PDB entry 2Z3A | X-ray diffraction, 3.00 A resolution | chains C and L of the 12 polymer chains in the assembly

== Chain C (and L) ==
Protein: ATP-dependent protease hslV
From: Bacillus subtilis
Notes: EC 3.4.25.-; chain L of this document is another copy of the same molecule, construct and numbering; everything in this record applies to it too
Reference sequence: P39070 (HSLV_BACSU); residues 1-180 here correspond to UniProt positions 2-181 (UniProt number = residue number + 1)
Amino-acid sequence (180 residues; each row starts with the number of its first residue):
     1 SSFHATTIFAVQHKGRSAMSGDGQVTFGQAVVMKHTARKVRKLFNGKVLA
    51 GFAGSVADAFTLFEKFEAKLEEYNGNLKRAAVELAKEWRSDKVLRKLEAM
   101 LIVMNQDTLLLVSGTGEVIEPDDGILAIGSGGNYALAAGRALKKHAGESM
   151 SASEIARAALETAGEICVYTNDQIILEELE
UniProt features mapped onto this chain:
  - active site: Ser1
  - binding site (Na(+)): Gly164, Cys167, Thr170
Reported in the primary citation:
  - catalytic residues: Thr6, Asp22, Lys39, Ser130, Gly131 (by similarity / conservation)

== Interface between chain C and chain L ==
Contacting residue pairs (29):
  Gln24(C) - Val168(L)
  Thr26(C) - Val168(L)
  Gln29(C) - Gln29(L)  hydrogen bond
  Gln29(C) - Val168(L)
  Gln29(C) - Tyr169(L)
  Ala30(C) - Ile166(L)
  Ala30(C) - Cys167(L)
  Ala30(C) - Val168(L)  hydrogen bond (backbone-backbone)
  Ala30(C) - Tyr169(L)  hydrophobic
  Val31(C) - Tyr134(L)
  Val31(C) - Ile166(L)
  Val32(C) - Glu165(L)
  Val32(C) - Ile166(L)  hydrogen bond (backbone-backbone)
  Val32(C) - Val168(L)  hydrophobic
  Tyr134(C) - Val31(L)
  Glu165(C) - Val32(L)
  Ile166(C) - Ala30(L)
  Ile166(C) - Val31(L)
  Ile166(C) - Val32(L)  hydrogen bond (backbone-backbone)
  Cys167(C) - Ala30(L)
  Val168(C) - Thr26(L)
  Val168(C) - Gln29(L)
  Val168(C) - Ala30(L)  hydrogen bond (backbone-backbone)
  Val168(C) - Val32(L)  hydrophobic
  Val168(C) - Val168(L)
  Val168(C) - Tyr169(L)  hydrophobic
  Tyr169(C) - Gln29(L)
  Tyr169(C) - Ala30(L)  hydrophobic
  Tyr169(C) - Tyr169(L)  hydrogen bond
Other interface residues (no listed pair), chain C (13 interface residues in all): His35
Other interface residues (no listed pair), chain L (13 interface residues in all): Gln24, His35

== Overview ==
The chain C/chain L interface involves 13 residues from each chain; the contacts include 6 hydrogen bonds.
Among the polar pairs are Gln29(C)-Gln29(L), Tyr169(C)-Tyr169(L) and Ala30(C)-Val168(L). From UniProt:
active-site residue Ser1(C) and 3 Na+-binding residues on chain C. The paper reports catalytic residues
Thr6(C), Asp22(C) and Lys39(C) among others.
Both chains are ATP-dependent protease hslV (Bacillus subtilis). Entry 2Z3A (Crystal Structure of Bacillus
Subtilis CodW, a non-canonical HslV-like peptidase with an impaired catalytic apparatus) was determined by
X-ray diffraction (same publication as 2Z3B).
